Entry 1TVK (electron crystallography, 2.89 A resolution); this record covers chains A and B.

Chain A:
Molecule: Tubulin alpha chain
Organism: Bos taurus
Reference sequence: P02550 (TBA_PIG); residues 1-440 here = UniProt positions 1-440
Amino-acid sequence (440 residues; each row starts with the number of its first residue):
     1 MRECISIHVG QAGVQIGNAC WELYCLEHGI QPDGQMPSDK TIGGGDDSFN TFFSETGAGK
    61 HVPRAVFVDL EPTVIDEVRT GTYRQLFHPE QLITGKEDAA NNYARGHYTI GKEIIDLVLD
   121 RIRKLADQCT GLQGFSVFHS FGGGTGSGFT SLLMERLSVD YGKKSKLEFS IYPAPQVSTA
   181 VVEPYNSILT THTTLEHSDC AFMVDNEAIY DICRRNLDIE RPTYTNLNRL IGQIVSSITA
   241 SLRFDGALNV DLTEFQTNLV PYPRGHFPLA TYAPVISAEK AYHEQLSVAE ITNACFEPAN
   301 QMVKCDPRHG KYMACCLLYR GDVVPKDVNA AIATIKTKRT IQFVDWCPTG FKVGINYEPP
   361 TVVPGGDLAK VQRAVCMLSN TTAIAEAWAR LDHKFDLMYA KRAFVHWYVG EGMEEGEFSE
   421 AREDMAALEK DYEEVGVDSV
Unresolved in the structure: 1, 35-60, 440
Differences from the reference sequence: conflict Gly265 (Ala in P02550)
Ligand contacts: GTP (guanosine-5'-triphosphate): Gly10, Gln11, Ala12, Gln15, Ile16, Asp69, Ala99, Ala100, Asn101, Ser140, Gly142, Gly143, Gly144, Thr145, Gly146, Ile171, Thr179, Glu183, Asn206, Tyr224, Leu227, Asn228
Curated features (UniProtKB/Swiss-Prot):
  - active site: Glu254
  - binding site (GTP): Gly10, Gln11, Ala12, Gln15, Glu71, Ala99, Ser140, Gly143, Gly144, Thr145, Gly146, Thr179, Glu183, Asn206, Tyr224, Asn228, Leu252
  - binding site (Mg(2+)): Glu71
  - modified residue: Lys40 (N6-acetyllysine), Tyr282 (3'-nitrotyrosine), Ser439 (Phosphoserine)
  - natural variant: Gly265 (A265G: this construct carries the variant), Thr271 to Ala273 (sequence variant, change not given here)

Chain B:
Molecule: Tubulin beta chain
Organism: Bos taurus
Reference sequence: P02554 (TBB_PIG); numbering as in UniProt (aligned over 1-427)
Amino-acid sequence (427 residues; numbered 1 to 427; the number before each row is that of its first residue):
     1 MREIVHIQAG QCGNQIGAKF WEVISDEHGI DPTGSYHGDS DLQLERINVY YNEAAGNKYV
    61 PRAILVDLEP GTMDSVRSGP FGQIFRPDNF VFGQSGAGNN WAKGHYTEGA ELVDSVLDVV
   121 RKESESCDCL QGFQLTHSLG GGTGSGMGTL LISKIREEYP DRIMNTFSVV PSPKVSDTVV
   181 EPYNATLSVH QLVENTDETY CIDNEALYDI CFRTLKLTTP TYGDLNHLVS ATMSGVTTCL
   241 RFPGQLNADL RKLAVNMVPF PRLHFFMPGF APLTSRGSQQ YRALTVPELT QQMFDAKNMM
   301 AACDPRHGRY LTVAAVFRGR MSMKEVDEQM LNVQNKNSSY FVEWIPNNVK TAVCDIPPRG
   361 LKMSATFIGN STAIQELFKR ISEQFTAMFR RKAFLHWYTG EGMDEMEFTE AESNMNDLVS
   421 EYQQYQD
Unresolved in the structure: 1
Ligand contacts:
  - epothilone a (EP): Glu22, Leu215, Gly223, Asp224, His227, Pro272, Leu273, Thr274, Arg276, Arg282, Gly360, Leu361
  - GDP (guanosine-5'-diphosphate): Gln11, Cys12, Gln15, Ile16, Gly98, Asn99, Ser138, Gly141, Gly142, Thr143, Gly144, Val169, Asp177, Thr178, Glu181, Asn204, Tyr222, Leu225, Asn226
Curated features (UniProtKB/Swiss-Prot):
  - motif: Met1 to Ile4 (MREI motif)
  - binding site (GTP): Gln11, Glu69, Ser138, Gly142, Thr143, Gly144, Asn204, Asn226
  - binding site (Mg(2+)): Glu69
  - modified residue: Ser40 (Phosphoserine), Lys58 (N6-acetyllysine), Ser172 (Phosphoserine), Thr285 (Phosphothreonine), Thr290 (Phosphothreonine), Arg318 (Omega-N-methylarginine)
  - cross-link (Glycyl lysine isopeptide (Lys-Gly)): Lys58 (interchain with G-Cter in ubiquitin), Lys324 (interchain with G-Cter in ubiquitin)
  - natural variant: His37 (H37V: In 2nd form), Asn48 (N48S: In 2nd form), Ala55 to Asn57 (sequence variant, change not given here; In 2nd form), Ser275 (S275A: In 2nd form)

How chain A and chain B interact:
Contacting residue pairs - 80 pairs, chain A then chain B:
  Gln11(A) with Gly244(B); Gln245(B); Leu246(B), hydrogen bond (side chain-backbone); Asn247(B), hydrogen bond (side chain-backbone)
  Gln15(A) with Gln245(B)
  Glu71(A) with Arg2(B), salt bridge; Asn247(B)
  Pro72(A) with Arg46(B)
  Thr73(A) with Arg46(B), hydrogen bond; Phe242(B); Pro243(B); Asn247(B)
  Val74(A) with Asn247(B)
  Glu77(A) with Pro243(B)
  Lys96(A) with Cys129(B)
  Glu97(A) with Arg2(B); Cys129(B)
  Asp98(A) with Gln131(B); Arg251(B), salt bridge
  Ala100(A) with Arg251(B)
  Asn101(A) with Lys252(B), hydrogen bond; Asn256(B); Lys350(B)
  Asn102(A) with Val255(B)
  Gln176(A) with Asn347(B)
  Val177(A) with Asp327(B); Leu331(B), hydrophobic
  Ser178(A) with Asp327(B); Asn347(B), hydrogen bond
  Thr179(A) with Leu246(B); Asn347(B); Val349(B); Lys350(B), hydrogen bond (backbone-backbone); Thr351(B)
  Ala180(A) with Asn256(B); Asn347(B); Lys350(B)
  Val181(A) with Asn256(B), hydrogen bond (backbone-side chain); Thr312(B); Ile345(B), hydrophobic; Asn347(B); Asn348(B); Lys350(B)
  Val182(A) with Asn256(B)
  Tyr210(A) with Met323(B); Lys324(B), hydrogen bond (side chain-backbone); Asp327(B), hydrogen bond
  Arg214(A) with Lys324(B); Glu328(B), salt bridge
  Glu220(A) with Ser322(B); Lys324(B), salt bridge; Glu325(B)
  Arg221(A) with Ser322(B)
  Pro222(A) with Ser322(B); Met323(B); Lys324(B)
  Thr223(A) with Gln245(B)
  Tyr224(A) with Gln245(B); Leu246(B); Met323(B)
  Lys394(A) with Pro346(B)
  Leu397(A) with Glu343(B); Trp344(B); Pro346(B)
  Met398(A) with Trp344(B)
  Lys401(A) with Phe260(B); Trp344(B)
  Ala403(A) with Pro259(B); Phe260(B)
  Phe404(A) with Val255(B); Asn256(B); Pro259(B); Thr312(B)
  His406(A) with Val258(B); Pro259(B), hydrogen bond (side chain-backbone); Phe260(B); Pro261(B)
  Trp407(A) with Ala254(B), hydrogen bond (side chain-backbone); Val255(B), hydrophobic; Val258(B), hydrogen bond (side chain-backbone)
Interface residues without a listed pair, chain B (38 interface residues in all): Asp249, Met257

In short:
35 residues of chain A face 38 of chain B across their interface; the contacts include 12 hydrogen bonds and 4
salt bridges. Polar contacts include Glu71(A)-Arg2(B), Asp98(A)-Arg251(B) and Arg214(A)-Glu328(B). Ligands of
chain A: GTP. Chain B binds GDP and epothilone a.
Chain A is Tubulin alpha chain and chain B is Tubulin beta chain, both from Bos taurus; the structure, The
binding mode of epothilone A on a,b-tubulin by electron crystallography, was determined by electron
crystallography.
